PDB entry 6BX1 | electron microscopy, 3.25 A resolution | chains a and e of the 60 polymer chains in the assembly

Chain a (and e):
Protein: VP2
Notes: chain e of this document is another copy of the same molecule, construct and numbering; everything in this record applies to it too
Reference sequence: A0A060NBN8 (A0A060NBN8_9VIRU); numbering as in UniProt (aligned over 33-572)
Amino-acid sequence (540 residues; numbered 33 to 572; the number before each row is that of its first residue):
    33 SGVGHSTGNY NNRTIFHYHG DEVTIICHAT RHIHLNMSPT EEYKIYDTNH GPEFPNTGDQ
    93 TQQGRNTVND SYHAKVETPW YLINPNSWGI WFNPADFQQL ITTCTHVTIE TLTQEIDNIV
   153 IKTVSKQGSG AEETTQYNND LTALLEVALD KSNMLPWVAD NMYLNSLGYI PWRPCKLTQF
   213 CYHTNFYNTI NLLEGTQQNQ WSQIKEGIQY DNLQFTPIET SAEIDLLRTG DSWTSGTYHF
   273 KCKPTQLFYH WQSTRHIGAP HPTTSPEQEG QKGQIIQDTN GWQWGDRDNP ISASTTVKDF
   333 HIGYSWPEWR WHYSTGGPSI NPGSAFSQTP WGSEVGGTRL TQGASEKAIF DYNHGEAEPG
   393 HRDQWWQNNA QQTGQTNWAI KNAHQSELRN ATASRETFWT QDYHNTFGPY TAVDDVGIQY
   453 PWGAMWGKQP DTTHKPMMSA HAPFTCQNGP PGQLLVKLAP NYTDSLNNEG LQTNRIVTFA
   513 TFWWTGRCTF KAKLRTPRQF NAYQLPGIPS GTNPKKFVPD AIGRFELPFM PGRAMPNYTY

Interface between chain a and chain e:
Pairs across the interface - 81 pairs, chain a then chain e:
  Ser33(a) - His37(e)
  Gly34(a) - Gly36(e)
  Gly34(a) - His37(e)  hydrogen bond (backbone-side chain)
  Val35(a) - Val35(e)
  Val35(a) - Gly36(e)
  Glu73(a) - Trp204(e)
  Glu74(a) - Tyr384(e)
  Glu74(a) - Ile554(e)
  Glu74(a) - Gly555(e)
  Tyr75(a) - Trp204(e)
  Tyr75(a) - Gly555(e)
  Lys76(a) - Asp552(e)
  Lys76(a) - Ala553(e)
  Lys76(a) - Ile554(e)
  Ile77(a) - Val550(e)  hydrophobic
  Ile77(a) - Pro551(e)
  Ile77(a) - Asp552(e)  hydrogen bond (backbone-backbone)
  Ile77(a) - Ala553(e)  hydrogen bond (backbone-backbone)
  Lys158(a) - Thr166(e)
  Gln159(a) - Gln159(e)  hydrogen bond
  Gln159(a) - Thr166(e)
  Ser161(a) - Glu164(e)
  Asn170(a) - Gln168(e)
  Asp172(a) - Lys154(e)  salt bridge
  Thr174(a) - Val152(e)
  Thr174(a) - Asn171(e)  hydrogen bond
  Thr174(a) - Thr261(e)
  Leu176(a) - Ser38(e)
  Leu176(a) - Asn150(e)
  Leu176(a) - Trp515(e)
  Glu178(a) - Trp515(e)
  Tyr242(a) - Pro546(e)
  Tyr242(a) - Lys547(e)
  Tyr242(a) - Val550(e)  hydrophobic
  Asp243(a) - Pro546(e)
  Leu245(a) - Val550(e)  hydrophobic
  Phe247(a) - Val550(e)  hydrophobic
  Phe247(a) - Pro551(e)  hydrophobic
  Pro249(a) - Trp204(e)  hydrophobic
  Glu251(a) - Tyr42(e)
  Glu251(a) - Asn44(e)
  Glu251(a) - Trp204(e)
  Thr252(a) - Asn44(e)
  Thr252(a) - Arg45(e)
  Ser253(a) - Arg45(e)
  Glu255(a) - Asn43(e)  hydrogen bond
  Glu255(a) - Arg45(e)  salt bridge
  Ile256(a) - Asn41(e)
  Ile256(a) - Tyr42(e)  hydrogen bond (backbone-backbone)
  Asp257(a) - Asn41(e)
  Leu258(a) - Ser38(e)  hydrogen bond (backbone-side chain)
  Leu258(a) - Asn41(e)
  Leu258(a) - Tyr42(e)  hydrophobic
  Leu258(a) - Trp515(e)
  Arg260(a) - Gly34(e)
  Arg260(a) - Gly36(e)
  Arg260(a) - His37(e)  hydrogen bond (side chain-backbone)
  Arg260(a) - Ser38(e)
  Arg260(a) - Asn150(e)
  Arg260(a) - Ile151(e)  hydrogen bond (side chain-backbone)
  Arg260(a) - Val152(e)
  Arg260(a) - Thr261(e)
  Thr261(a) - Gly36(e)
  Gly262(a) - Gly36(e)  hydrogen bond (backbone-backbone)
  Asp263(a) - Gly36(e)
  Asp263(a) - His37(e)
  Asp263(a) - Ser38(e)  hydrogen bond (side chain-backbone)
  Tyr494(a) - His64(e)
  Tyr494(a) - Pro206(e)
  Tyr494(a) - Phe511(e)
  Thr495(a) - His66(e)  hydrogen bond (backbone-side chain)
  Thr495(a) - Tyr169(e)
  Asp496(a) - His66(e)  hydrogen bond (backbone-side chain)
  Asp496(a) - Asn68(e)
  Asp496(a) - Val156(e)
  Asp496(a) - Tyr169(e)
  Asp496(a) - Phe511(e)
  Leu498(a) - His66(e)
  Leu498(a) - Pro206(e)  hydrophobic
  Leu498(a) - Lys208(e)
  Ile508(a) - Tyr169(e)  hydrophobic
Other interface residues (no listed pair), chain a (45 interface residues in all): Tyr78, Ser157, Gly160, Gly162, Leu173, Leu259, Pro492, Asn499
Other interface residues (no listed pair), chain e (44 interface residues in all): Gly40, Asn125, Asp128, Leu173, Arg205

Summary:
The interface between chain a and chain e involves 45 residues on one side and 44 on the other; the contacts
include 14 hydrogen bonds and 2 salt bridges. Polar pairs include Asp172(a)-Lys154(e), Glu255(a)-Arg45(e) and
Gly34(a)-His37(e).
Both chains are VP2. Entry 6BX1 (Atomic resolution structure of human bufavirus 3) was determined by electron
microscopy (same publication as 6BWX and 6BX0).
